PDB entry 3GTK | X-ray diffraction, 3.80 A resolution | chains A and B of the 13 polymer chains in the assembly

# Chain A
Protein: DNA-directed RNA polymerase II subunit RPB1
From: Saccharomyces cerevisiae
Notes: EC 2.7.7.6; fragment: DNA-directed RNA polymerase II largest subunit
Reference sequence: P04050 (RPB1_YEAST); residue numbers follow UniProt; this construct covers 1-1733
Chain sequence (1733 residues; each row starts with the number of its first residue):
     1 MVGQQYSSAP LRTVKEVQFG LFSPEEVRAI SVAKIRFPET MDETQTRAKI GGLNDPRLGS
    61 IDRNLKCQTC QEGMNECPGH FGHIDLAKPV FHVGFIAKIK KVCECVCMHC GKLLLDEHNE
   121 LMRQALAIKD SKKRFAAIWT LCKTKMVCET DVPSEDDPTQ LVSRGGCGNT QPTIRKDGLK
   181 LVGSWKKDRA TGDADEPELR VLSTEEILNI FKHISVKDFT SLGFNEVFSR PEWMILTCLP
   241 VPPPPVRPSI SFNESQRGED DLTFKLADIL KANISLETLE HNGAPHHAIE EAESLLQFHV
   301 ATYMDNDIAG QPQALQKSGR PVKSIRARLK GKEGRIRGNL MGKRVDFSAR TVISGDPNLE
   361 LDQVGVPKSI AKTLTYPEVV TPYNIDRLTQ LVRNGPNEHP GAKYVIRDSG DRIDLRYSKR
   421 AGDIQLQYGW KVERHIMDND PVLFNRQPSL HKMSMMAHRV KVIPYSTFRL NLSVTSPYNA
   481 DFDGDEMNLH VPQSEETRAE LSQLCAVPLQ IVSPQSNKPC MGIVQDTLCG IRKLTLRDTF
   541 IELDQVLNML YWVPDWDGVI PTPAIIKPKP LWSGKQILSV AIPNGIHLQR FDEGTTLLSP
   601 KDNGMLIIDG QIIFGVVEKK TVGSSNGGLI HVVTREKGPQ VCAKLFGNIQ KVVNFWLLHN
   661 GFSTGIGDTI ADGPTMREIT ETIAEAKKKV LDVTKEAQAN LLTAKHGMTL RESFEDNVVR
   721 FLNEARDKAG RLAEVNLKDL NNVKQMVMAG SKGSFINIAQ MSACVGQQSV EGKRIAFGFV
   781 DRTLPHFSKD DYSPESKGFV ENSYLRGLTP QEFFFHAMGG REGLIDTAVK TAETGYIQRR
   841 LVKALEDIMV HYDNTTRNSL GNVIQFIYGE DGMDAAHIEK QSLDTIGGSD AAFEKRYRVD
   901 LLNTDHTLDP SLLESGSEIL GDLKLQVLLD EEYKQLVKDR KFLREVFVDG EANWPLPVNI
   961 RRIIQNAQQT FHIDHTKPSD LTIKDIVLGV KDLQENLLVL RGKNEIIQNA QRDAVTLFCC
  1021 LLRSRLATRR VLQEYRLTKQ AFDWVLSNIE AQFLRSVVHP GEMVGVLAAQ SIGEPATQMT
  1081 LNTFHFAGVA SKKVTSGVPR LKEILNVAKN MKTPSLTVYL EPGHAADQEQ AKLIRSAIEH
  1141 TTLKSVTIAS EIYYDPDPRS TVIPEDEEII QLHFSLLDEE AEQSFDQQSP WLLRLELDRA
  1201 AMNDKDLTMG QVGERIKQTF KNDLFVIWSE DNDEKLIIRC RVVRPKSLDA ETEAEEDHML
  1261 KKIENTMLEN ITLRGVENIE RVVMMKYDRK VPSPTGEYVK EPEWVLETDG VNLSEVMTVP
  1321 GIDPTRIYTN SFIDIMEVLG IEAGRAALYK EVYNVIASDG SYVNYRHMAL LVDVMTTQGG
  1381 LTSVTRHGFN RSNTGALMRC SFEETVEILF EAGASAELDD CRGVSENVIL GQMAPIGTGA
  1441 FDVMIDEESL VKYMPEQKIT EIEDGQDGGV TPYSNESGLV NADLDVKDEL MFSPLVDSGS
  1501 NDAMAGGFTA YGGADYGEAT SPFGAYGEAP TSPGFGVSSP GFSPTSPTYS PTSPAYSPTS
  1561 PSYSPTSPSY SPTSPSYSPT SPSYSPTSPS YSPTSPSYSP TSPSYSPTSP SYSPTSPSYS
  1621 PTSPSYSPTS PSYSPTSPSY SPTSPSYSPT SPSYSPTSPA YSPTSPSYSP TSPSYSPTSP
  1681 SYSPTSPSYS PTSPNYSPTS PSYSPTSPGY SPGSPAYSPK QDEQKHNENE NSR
Disordered / not traced: 1-2, 1180-1186, 1452-1733
Curated features (UniProtKB/Swiss-Prot):
  - region: P248 to D260 (Lid loop), N306 to K323 (Rudder loop), P810 to E822 (Bridging helix)
  - binding site (Zn(2+)): C67, C70, C77, H80, C107, C110, C148, C167
  - binding site (Mg(2+)): D481, D483, D485
  - modified residue: T1471 (Phosphothreonine)
  - cross-link (Glycyl lysine isopeptide (Lys-Gly)): K695 (interchain with G-Cter in ubiquitin), K1246 (interchain with G-Cter in ubiquitin), K1350 (interchain with G-Cter in ubiquitin)
  - natural variant: S1653 to P1659 (deletion: In strain: A364A)
  - mutagenesis: K1246 (K1246R: Impairs ubiquitination during transcription stress)
Ion coordination: Zn2+ site 1: C67, C70, C77, H80; Zn2+ site 2 near C107 (its only coordinating residue here)
Reported in the primary citation:
  - binding site for the 18-nt DNA/RNA hybrid strand: K752, L824 to T827

# Chain B
Protein: DNA-directed RNA polymerase II subunit RPB2
From: Saccharomyces cerevisiae
Notes: EC 2.7.7.6; fragment: DNA-directed RNA polymerase II 140 kDa polypeptide
Reference sequence: P08518 (RPB2_YEAST); residues 1-1224 here = UniProt positions 1-1224
Chain sequence (1224 residues; each row starts with the number of its first residue):
     1 MSDLANSEKY YDEDPYGFED ESAPITAEDS WAVISAFFRE KGLVSQQLDS FNQFVDYTLQ
    61 DIICEDSTLI LEQLAQHTTE SDNISRKYEI SFGKIYVTKP MVNESDGVTH ALYPQEARLR
   121 NLTYSSGLFV DVKKRTYEAI DVPGRELKYE LIAEESEDDS ESGKVFIGRL PIMLRSKNCY
   181 LSEATESDLY KLKECPFDMG GYFIINGSEK VLIAQERSAG NIVQVFKKAA PSPISHVAEI
   241 RSALEKGSRF ISTLQVKLYG REGSSARTIK ATLPYIKQDI PIVIIFRALG IIPDGEILEH
   301 ICYDVNDWQM LEMLKPCVED GFVIQDRETA LDFIGRRGTA LGIKKEKRIQ YAKDILQKEF
   361 LPHITQLEGF ESRKAFFLGY MINRLLLCAL DRKDQDDRDH FGKKRLDLAG PLLAQLFKTL
   421 FKKLTKDIFR YMQRTVEEAH DFNMKLAINA KTITSGLKYA LATGNWGEQK KAMSSRAGVS
   481 QVLNRYTYSS TLSHLRRTNT PIGRDGKLAK PRQLHNTHWG LVCPAETPEG QACGLVKNLS
   541 LMSCISVGTD PMPIITFLSE WGMEPLEDYV PHQSPDATRV FVNGVWHGVH RNPARLMETL
   601 RTLRRKGDIN PEVSMIRDIR EKELKIFTDA GRVYRPLFIV EDDESLGHKE LKVRKGHIAK
   661 LMATEYQDIE GGFEDVEEYT WSSLLNEGLV EYIDAEEEES ILIAMQPEDL EPAEANEEND
   721 LDVDPAKRIR VSHHATTFTH CEIHPSMILG VAASIIPFPD HNQSPRNTYQ SAMGKQAMGV
   781 FLTNYNVRMD TMANILYYPQ KPLGTTRAME YLKFRELPAG QNAIVAIACY SGYNQEDSMI
   841 MNQSSIDRGL FRSLFFRSYM DQEKKYGMSI TETFEKPQRT NTLRMKHGTY DKLDDDGLIA
   901 PGVRVSGEDV IIGKTTPISP DEEELGQRTA YHSKRDASTP LRSTENGIVD QVLVTTNQDG
   961 LKFVKVRVRT TKIPQIGDKF ASRHGQKGTI GITYRREDMP FTAEGIVPDL IINPHAIPSR
  1021 MTVAHLIECL LSKVAALSGN EGDASPFTDI TVEGISKLLR EHGYQSRGFE VMYNGHTGKK
  1081 LMAQIFFGPT YYQRLRHMVD DKIHARARGP MQVLTRQPVE GRSRDGGLRF GEMERDCMIA
  1141 HGAASFLKER LMEASDAFRV HICGICGLMT VIAKLNHNQF ECKGCDNKID IYQIHIPYAA
  1201 KLLFQELMAM NITPRLYTDR SRDF
Disordered / not traced: 1-19, 135-163, 503-508, 920-932, 1221-1224
Ion coordination: Zn2+: C1163, C1166, C1182, C1185
Reported in the primary citation:
  - binding site for the 18-nt DNA/RNA hybrid strand: E529 to Q531, Q763, R766, S1019, R1020

# Interface between chain A and chain B
Pairs across the interface (393; chain A residue first):
  Q4(A) - R1159(B)
  Q5(A) - R1159(B)  hydrogen bond (backbone-side chain)
  Q5(A) - L1175(B)
  Y6(A) - L1175(B)
  S7(A) - H1161(B)
  S7(A) - F1180(B)
  S7(A) - Q1193(B)  hydrogen bond
  S8(A) - N1178(B)  hydrogen bond
  S8(A) - F1180(B)
  A9(A) - Q1193(B)
  P10(A) - Y1192(B)
  P10(A) - Q1193(B)  hydrogen bond (backbone-backbone)
  L11(A) - Q1193(B)
  L11(A) - H1195(B)
  R12(A) - Y1192(B)
  R12(A) - Q1193(B)  hydrogen bond (backbone-backbone)
  R12(A) - I1194(B)
  R12(A) - T1218(B)
  T13(A) - T1218(B)
  V14(A) - Y1217(B)
  K15(A) - Y1217(B)  hydrogen bond (backbone-backbone)
  K15(A) - T1218(B)
  K15(A) - D1219(B)
  K15(A) - R1220(B)
  E16(A) - R1215(B)
  E16(A) - L1216(B)
  E16(A) - Y1217(B)  hydrogen bond (backbone-backbone)
  E16(A) - R1220(B)
  V17(A) - R1215(B)
  Q18(A) - T1213(B)
  Q18(A) - R1215(B)  hydrogen bond (backbone-backbone)
  F19(A) - T1213(B)
  G20(A) - I1212(B)
  G20(A) - T1213(B)  hydrogen bond (backbone-backbone)
  L21(A) - N1211(B)
  L21(A) - T1213(B)  hydrogen bond (backbone-side chain)
  F22(A) - L1168(B)  hydrophobic
  F22(A) - M1208(B)
  F22(A) - N1211(B)
  F22(A) - I1212(B)
  F22(A) - T1213(B)
  E26(A) - R1215(B)  salt bridge
  A29(A) - K1183(B)
  A29(A) - G1184(B)
  I30(A) - L1168(B)  hydrophobic
  I30(A) - T1170(B)
  S31(A) - K1183(B)
  R47(A) - S919(B)
  Q68(A) - I1172(B)
  C70(A) - A1173(B)
  Q71(A) - H1177(B)
  E72(A) - L1175(B)
  M74(A) - R1116(B)  hydrogen bond (backbone-side chain)
  N75(A) - R1116(B)  hydrogen bond (backbone-side chain)
  N75(A) - F1158(B)
  E76(A) - R1159(B)  salt bridge
  P78(A) - V1160(B)  hydrophobic
  P78(A) - A1173(B)  hydrophobic
  P78(A) - K1201(B)  hydrogen bond (backbone-side chain)
  P78(A) - Q1205(B)  hydrogen bond (backbone-side chain)
  G79(A) - M1169(B)
  G79(A) - Q1205(B)
  F81(A) - Q1205(B)
  F81(A) - M1208(B)  hydrophobic
  F81(A) - A1209(B)
  H92(A) - M1210(B)
  F228(A) - R1215(B)
  W233(A) - N1211(B)
  L236(A) - N1211(B)
  L239(A) - A1209(B)
  P240(A) - M1208(B)
  P240(A) - A1209(B)
  P240(A) - N1211(B)
  P242(A) - A1209(B)  hydrophobic
  P243(A) - Q1205(B)
  P245(A) - L1114(B)
  P245(A) - Y1198(B)
  P245(A) - K1201(B)
  V246(A) - L1114(B)
  V246(A) - Q1205(B)
  P248(A) - L1114(B)
  E254(A) - I918(B)
  E254(A) - R935(B)  salt bridge
  Y303(A) - A1209(B)
  M304(A) - M1210(B)  hydrophobic
  L315(A) - K470(B)
  S318(A) - K470(B)  hydrogen bond (backbone-side chain)
  G319(A) - K470(B)  hydrogen bond (backbone-side chain)
  R320(A) - K470(B)
  R320(A) - K471(B)  hydrogen bond (side chain-backbone)
  R320(A) - A472(B)
  R320(A) - R476(B)
  I325(A) - M1210(B)  hydrophobic
  R328(A) - E1206(B)  salt bridge
  L329(A) - L1203(B)  hydrophobic
  L329(A) - E1206(B)
  L329(A) - L1207(B)  hydrophobic
  L329(A) - M1210(B)  hydrophobic
  R335(A) - L1114(B)
  R335(A) - L1202(B)
  R335(A) - E1206(B)  salt bridge
  R337(A) - E1132(B)
  G338(A) - R1129(B)  hydrogen bond (backbone-side chain)
  N339(A) - T1115(B)
  N339(A) - Q1117(B)  hydrogen bond (backbone-side chain)
  N339(A) - A1199(B)
  L340(A) - L1151(B)
  L340(A) - A1200(B)
  L340(A) - L1203(B)  hydrophobic
  M341(A) - E1132(B)  hydrogen bond (backbone-backbone)
  M341(A) - R1135(B)
  G342(A) - R1129(B)  hydrogen bond (backbone-side chain)
  G342(A) - F1130(B)
  K343(A) - Q1117(B)
  K343(A) - R1129(B)
  K343(A) - F1130(B)  hydrogen bond (backbone-backbone)
  K343(A) - L1151(B)
  K343(A) - S1155(B)
  K343(A) - D1156(B)  salt bridge
  K343(A) - P1197(B)
  R344(A) - Q1117(B)  hydrogen bond (backbone-side chain)
  R344(A) - P1118(B)
  R344(A) - E1120(B)  salt bridge
  R344(A) - G1127(B)  hydrogen bond (side chain-backbone)
  R344(A) - L1128(B)
  R344(A) - R1129(B)
  R344(A) - S1155(B)  hydrogen bond (backbone-side chain)
  V345(A) - P1118(B)
  V345(A) - G1127(B)
  V345(A) - L1128(B)  hydrogen bond (backbone-backbone)
  V345(A) - R1150(B)
  D346(A) - R1106(B)  salt bridge
  D346(A) - R1108(B)
  D346(A) - M1111(B)
  D346(A) - P1118(B)
  D346(A) - R1150(B)  hydrogen bond (backbone-side chain)
  D346(A) - A1154(B)
  D346(A) - S1155(B)  hydrogen bond (side chain-backbone)
  F347(A) - R1106(B)  hydrogen bond (backbone-backbone)
  F347(A) - A1107(B)  hydrophobic
  F347(A) - R1108(B)
  F347(A) - R1150(B)  hydrogen bond (backbone-side chain)
  S348(A) - A1105(B)
  S348(A) - R1106(B)  hydrogen bond (backbone-backbone)
  S348(A) - L1128(B)  hydrogen bond (side chain-backbone)
  A349(A) - H1104(B)
  A349(A) - L1128(B)
  R350(A) - I1103(B)
  R350(A) - H1104(B)  hydrogen bond (backbone-backbone)
  R350(A) - L1128(B)
  T351(A) - I1103(B)
  V352(A) - G977(B)
  V352(A) - V1099(B)  hydrophobic
  V352(A) - K1102(B)
  G355(A) - Y833(B)
  D356(A) - Y833(B)  hydrogen bond
  P357(A) - G832(B)
  P357(A) - Y833(B)
  N358(A) - Y833(B)  hydrogen bond
  I370(A) - A1105(B)  hydrophobic
  T373(A) - A1107(B)
  T375(A) - A1107(B)
  R412(A) - R1108(B)
  Y417(A) - H887(B)  hydrogen bond
  E433(A) - R1108(B)  salt bridge
  L443(A) - M1138(B)  hydrophobic
  L443(A) - F1146(B)  hydrophobic
  N445(A) - E1134(B)
  Q447(A) - E1134(B)  hydrogen bond
  S449(A) - M1133(B)
  S449(A) - E1134(B)  hydrogen bond
  S449(A) - C1137(B)
  H451(A) - C1137(B)  hydrogen bond (backbone-side chain)
  K452(A) - A1140(B)
  K452(A) - H1141(B)  hydrogen bond (backbone-side chain)
  M455(A) - F1130(B)  hydrophobic
  M455(A) - E1134(B)
  M455(A) - M1138(B)  hydrophobic
  M455(A) - H1141(B)  hydrogen bond (backbone-side chain)
  Y465(A) - I976(B)  hydrophobic
  S466(A) - Q975(B)  hydrogen bond
  S466(A) - I976(B)
  S466(A) - V1099(B)
  S466(A) - I1103(B)
  T467(A) - I976(B)
  T467(A) - V1099(B)
  R469(A) - Y833(B)
  R469(A) - G991(B)  hydrogen bond (side chain-backbone)
  L472(A) - Q835(B)
  L472(A) - E836(B)
  A480(A) - E836(B)
  D481(A) - E836(B)
  F482(A) - Q835(B)
  F482(A) - E836(B)  hydrogen bond (backbone-backbone)
  F482(A) - D837(B)
  F482(A) - S838(B)
  F482(A) - T989(B)  hydrogen bond (backbone-backbone)
  D483(A) - D837(B)  hydrogen bond (backbone-backbone)
  D483(A) - K987(B)
  D483(A) - G988(B)
  D483(A) - T989(B)
  G484(A) - T989(B)
  E486(A) - K1102(B)  salt bridge
  N488(A) - L1128(B)
  H490(A) - F1130(B)
  H490(A) - R1150(B)  hydrogen bond
  V491(A) - R1150(B)  hydrogen bond (backbone-side chain)
  P492(A) - E1149(B)
  P492(A) - R1150(B)
  Q493(A) - E1149(B)  hydrogen bond (backbone-side chain)
  S494(A) - E1149(B)  hydrogen bond
  E496(A) - S1145(B)  hydrogen bond
  T497(A) - S1145(B)
  T497(A) - F1146(B)
  T497(A) - E1149(B)  hydrogen bond
  E500(A) - A1143(B)
  E500(A) - A1144(B)  hydrogen bond (side chain-backbone)
  E500(A) - S1145(B)  hydrogen bond (side chain-backbone)
  E500(A) - F1146(B)  hydrogen bond (side chain-backbone)
  L504(A) - H1141(B)
  C505(A) - M1138(B)  hydrophobic
  C505(A) - H1141(B)
  Q510(A) - H1141(B)  hydrogen bond
  V524(A) - Q835(B)
  V524(A) - E836(B)
  Q525(A) - Q835(B)
  Q525(A) - E836(B)  hydrogen bond (side chain-backbone)
  Q525(A) - H1015(B)
  D526(A) - C829(B)
  D526(A) - S831(B)
  D526(A) - Q835(B)  hydrogen bond (backbone-side chain)
  D526(A) - N1013(B)  hydrogen bond
  D526(A) - H1015(B)  salt bridge
  T527(A) - Q835(B)
  C529(A) - H1015(B)
  Q545(A) - K1079(B)  hydrogen bond
  L657(A) - C829(B)  hydrophobic
  L657(A) - S831(B)
  L658(A) - S831(B)
  L658(A) - N1074(B)
  H659(A) - N1074(B)
  H659(A) - T1077(B)
  H659(A) - L1081(B)
  N660(A) - L1081(B)
  N660(A) - M1082(B)  hydrogen bond (backbone-backbone)
  N660(A) - A1083(B)  hydrogen bond (backbone-backbone)
  G661(A) - L1081(B)
  G661(A) - A1083(B)
  F662(A) - I827(B)
  F662(A) - A828(B)
  F662(A) - C829(B)  hydrogen bond (backbone-backbone)
  F662(A) - P1014(B)  hydrophobic
  S663(A) - I827(B)  hydrogen bond (side chain-backbone)
  S663(A) - P1014(B)
  S663(A) - Q1084(B)
  S663(A) - I1085(B)
  S663(A) - F1086(B)  hydrogen bond (side chain-backbone)
  T664(A) - I827(B)
  T664(A) - P1014(B)
  T664(A) - F1086(B)
  G665(A) - F1069(B)
  G665(A) - F1086(B)
  I666(A) - L1026(B)  hydrophobic
  I666(A) - V1052(B)  hydrophobic
  I666(A) - F1086(B)  hydrophobic
  G667(A) - R1067(B)
  D668(A) - F1069(B)
  I670(A) - R1067(B)
  V743(A) - P1018(B)  hydrophobic
  M746(A) - P1014(B)
  M746(A) - H1015(B)  hydrogen bond
  M746(A) - P1018(B)  hydrophobic
  S751(A) - H1015(B)  hydrogen bond
  K752(A) - H1015(B)
  K752(A) - S1019(B)  hydrogen bond
  N757(A) - P1018(B)  hydrogen bond (side chain-backbone)
  N757(A) - M1021(B)  hydrogen bond
  Q760(A) - M1021(B)
  M761(A) - V1023(B)  hydrophobic
  E771(A) - K510(B)
  E771(A) - Q513(B)
  A776(A) - N516(B)
  G778(A) - H515(B)
  G778(A) - N516(B)
  F779(A) - N516(B)
  F779(A) - T517(B)
  F779(A) - E698(B)
  F779(A) - E699(B)
  V780(A) - E699(B)  hydrogen bond (backbone-side chain)
  D781(A) - K393(B)  salt bridge
  D781(A) - R620(B)  salt bridge
  R782(A) - E698(B)  hydrogen bond (side chain-backbone)
  R782(A) - E699(B)  hydrogen bond (side chain-backbone)
  R782(A) - S700(B)
  R782(A) - I701(B)  hydrogen bond (side chain-backbone)
  T783(A) - N516(B)
  L784(A) - W519(B)  hydrophobic
  P785(A) - E698(B)
  P785(A) - I701(B)
  P785(A) - L702(B)
  P785(A) - I703(B)  hydrogen bond (backbone-backbone)
  H786(A) - W519(B)  hydrogen bond
  H786(A) - L702(B)
  H786(A) - I703(B)
  H786(A) - A704(B)
  H786(A) - M705(B)
  H786(A) - E742(B)
  F787(A) - L702(B)
  S788(A) - A735(B)
  K789(A) - R620(B)
  N802(A) - R728(B)
  N802(A) - I729(B)  hydrogen bond (side chain-backbone)
  Y804(A) - H761(B)  hydrogen bond (backbone-side chain)
  Y804(A) - N762(B)
  Y804(A) - Q763(B)
  L805(A) - H761(B)  hydrogen bond (backbone-side chain)
  R806(A) - P725(B)  hydrogen bond (side chain-backbone)
  R806(A) - K727(B)
  R806(A) - R728(B)
  R806(A) - H761(B)
  G807(A) - R728(B)  hydrogen bond (backbone-side chain)
  G807(A) - D760(B)
  G807(A) - H761(B)
  L808(A) - R728(B)  hydrogen bond (backbone-side chain)
  L808(A) - D760(B)  hydrogen bond (backbone-backbone)
  T809(A) - I729(B)
  T809(A) - R730(B)
  T809(A) - F1047(B)
  P810(A) - M705(B)  hydrophobic
  P810(A) - F1047(B)  hydrophobic
  Q811(A) - M705(B)  hydrogen bond
  Q811(A) - V731(B)
  F813(A) - P759(B)
  F813(A) - D760(B)
  F813(A) - F1047(B)  hydrophobic
  F814(A) - L514(B)  hydrophobic
  F814(A) - N516(B)
  F814(A) - W519(B)  hydrophobic
  F814(A) - P524(B)  hydrophobic
  H816(A) - Q763(B)
  H816(A) - S764(B)  hydrogen bond (side chain-backbone)
  A817(A) - L514(B)  hydrophobic
  A817(A) - P524(B)  hydrophobic
  A817(A) - S764(B)
  M818(A) - L514(B)
  R821(A) - R512(B)
  R821(A) - L514(B)
  R821(A) - P524(B)  hydrogen bond (side chain-backbone)
  R821(A) - K537(B)
  L824(A) - T768(B)
  L824(A) - Y769(B)
  I825(A) - R512(B)
  I825(A) - C533(B)
  A828(A) - G530(B)
  V829(A) - R512(B)
  R839(A) - E1132(B)  salt bridge
  V842(A) - D1136(B)
  K843(A) - R1135(B)
  E846(A) - R1135(B)  salt bridge
  M1063(A) - I1139(B)
  V1066(A) - D1136(B)
  V1066(A) - A1140(B)  hydrophobic
  Q1070(A) - D1136(B)
  Q1070(A) - C1137(B)
  K1144(A) - E262(B)  salt bridge
  K1261(A) - K315(B)
  N1265(A) - G263(B)
  E1269(A) - E262(B)
  E1269(A) - G263(B)
  L1409(A) - L1207(B)  hydrophobic
  L1409(A) - I1212(B)
  F1410(A) - I1212(B)  hydrophobic
  D1420(A) - R1220(B)  hydrogen bond (backbone-side chain)
  V1424(A) - I1139(B)  hydrophobic
  S1425(A) - R1135(B)
  V1428(A) - L1147(B)  hydrophobic
  V1428(A) - L1151(B)  hydrophobic
  I1429(A) - A1200(B)
  L1430(A) - H1195(B)
  L1430(A) - I1196(B)
  L1430(A) - P1197(B)
  L1430(A) - F1204(B)  hydrophobic
  G1431(A) - K1148(B)
  G1431(A) - M1152(B)
  G1431(A) - P1197(B)
  Q1432(A) - K1148(B)
  M1433(A) - S1145(B)  hydrogen bond
  M1433(A) - K1148(B)
  I1436(A) - I1139(B)  hydrophobic
  I1436(A) - G1142(B)
  I1436(A) - A1144(B)
  T1438(A) - G1142(B)  hydrogen bond (backbone-backbone)
  T1438(A) - A1144(B)
Other interface residues (no listed pair), chain A (219 interface residues in all): T69, C238, I250, R326, I336, I353, S354, L374, T475, L501, D544, G753, V770, E795, E801, G820, E822, Q838, L1067, G1413, R1422, A1434, G1437, G1439
Other interface residues (no listed pair), chain B (203 interface residues in all): S264, S265, D397, H400, M473, H518, T527, G534, P745, L749, P765, N767, Y830, N834, K979, I992, T993, I1017, I1027, H1076, D1100, G1109, V1113, V1119, G1131, V1171, K1174, N1176, I1191, P1214
Interface features reported in the paper:
  - interface residues, chain A: L824(A)

# Summary
219 residues of chain A face 203 of chain B across their interface, with 89 hydrogen bonds and 16 salt
bridges. Among the polar pairs are E26(A)-R1215(B), E76(A)-R1159(B) and E254(A)-R935(B). From the paper: a
binding site for the 18-nt DNA/RNA hybrid strand at K752(A), L824(A) and E529(B) among others; the interface
residue L824(A).
Chain A is DNA-directed RNA polymerase II subunit RPB1 and chain B is DNA-directed RNA polymerase II subunit
RPB2, both from Saccharomyces cerevisiae; the structure, Backtracked RNA polymerase II complex with 18mer RNA,
was determined by X-ray diffraction, deposited together with 3GTG, 3GTJ, 3GTL, 3GTM, 3GTO, 3GTP and 3GTQ.
